PDB entry 8QWE | electron microscopy, 3.14 A resolution | chains A and N of the 4 polymer chains in the assembly

Chain A:
Molecule: ReChb
From: synthetic construct
Amino-acid sequence (1261 residues; numbered 1 to 1261; the number before each row is that of its first residue):
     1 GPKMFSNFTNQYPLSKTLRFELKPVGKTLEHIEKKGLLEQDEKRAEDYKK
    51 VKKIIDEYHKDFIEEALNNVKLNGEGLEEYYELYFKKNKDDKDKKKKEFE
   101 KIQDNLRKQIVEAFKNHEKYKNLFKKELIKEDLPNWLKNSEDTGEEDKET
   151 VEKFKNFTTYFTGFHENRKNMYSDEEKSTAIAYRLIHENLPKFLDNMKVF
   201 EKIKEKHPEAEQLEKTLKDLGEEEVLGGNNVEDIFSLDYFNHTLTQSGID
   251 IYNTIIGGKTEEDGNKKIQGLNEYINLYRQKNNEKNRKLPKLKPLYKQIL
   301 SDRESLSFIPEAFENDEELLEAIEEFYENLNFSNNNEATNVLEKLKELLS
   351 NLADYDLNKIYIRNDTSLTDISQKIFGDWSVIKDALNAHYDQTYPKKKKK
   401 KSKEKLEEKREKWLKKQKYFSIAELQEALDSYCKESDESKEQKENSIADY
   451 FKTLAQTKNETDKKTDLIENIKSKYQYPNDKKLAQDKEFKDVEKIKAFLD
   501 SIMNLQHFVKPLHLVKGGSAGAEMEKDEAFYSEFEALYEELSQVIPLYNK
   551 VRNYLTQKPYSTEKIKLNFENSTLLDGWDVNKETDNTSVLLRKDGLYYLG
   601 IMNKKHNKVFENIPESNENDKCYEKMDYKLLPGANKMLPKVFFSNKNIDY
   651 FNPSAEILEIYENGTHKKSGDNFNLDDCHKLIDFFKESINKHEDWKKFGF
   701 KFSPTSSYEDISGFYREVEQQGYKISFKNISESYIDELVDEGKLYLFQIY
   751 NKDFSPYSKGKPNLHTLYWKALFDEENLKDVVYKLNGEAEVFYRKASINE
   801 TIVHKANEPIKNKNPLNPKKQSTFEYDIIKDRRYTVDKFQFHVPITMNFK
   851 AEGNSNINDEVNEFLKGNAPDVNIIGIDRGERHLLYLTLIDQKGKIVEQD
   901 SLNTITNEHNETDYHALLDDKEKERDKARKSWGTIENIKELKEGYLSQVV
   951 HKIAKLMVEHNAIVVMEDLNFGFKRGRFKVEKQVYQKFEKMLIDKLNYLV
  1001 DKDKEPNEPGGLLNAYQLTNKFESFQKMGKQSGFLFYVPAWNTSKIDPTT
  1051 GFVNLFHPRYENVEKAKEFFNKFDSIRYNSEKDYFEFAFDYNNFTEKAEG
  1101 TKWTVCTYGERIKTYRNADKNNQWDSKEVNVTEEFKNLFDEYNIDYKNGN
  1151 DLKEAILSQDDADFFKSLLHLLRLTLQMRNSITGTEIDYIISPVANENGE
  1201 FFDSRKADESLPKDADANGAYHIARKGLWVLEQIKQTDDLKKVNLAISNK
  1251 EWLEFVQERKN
Not modelled in the structure: 217-229, 259-267, 303-312, 393-411, 465-489
Bound ions: Mg2+ site 1: Thr573 (shared with DA-4(N) of chain N); Mg2+ site 2: Lys761 (shared with 1 residue of chain C); Mg2+ site 3 near Asp878 (its only coordinating residue here)
What the authors report for this chain:
  - catalytic residues: Asp878, Glu967, Asp1216
  - binding site for non target DNA (chain N): Lys125, Phe971, Trp1041

Chain N:
Molecule: non target DNA
From: synthetic construct
Sequence (39 nucleotides; each row starts with the number of its first residue; numbers below 1 keep their minus sign (DC-11 is residue -11)):
   -11 CTAGCATATTTATCCTAAGGCGTTACCCCAATGGGAGGG
Not modelled in the structure: 14-27
Bound ions: Mg2+: DA-4 (shared with Thr573(A) of chain A)

Interface between chain A and chain N:
Residue-residue contacts (53):
  Lys125(A) - DT-2(N)  phosphate contact
  Lys125(A) - DT-1(N)  salt bridge to the phosphate
  Lys126(A) - DT-3(N)  sugar contact
  Lys126(A) - DT-2(N)  hydrogen bond to the phosphate
  Asn156(A) - DA-4(N)  phosphate contact
  Asn156(A) - DT-3(N)  phosphate contact
  Thr158(A) - DT-3(N)  hydrogen bond to the phosphate
  Thr159(A) - DA-4(N)  sugar contact
  Thr159(A) - DT-3(N)  hydrogen bond to the phosphate
  Thr159(A) - DT-2(N)  base contact
  Asp585(A) - DA-4(N)  base contact
  Lys604(A) - DA-4(N)  salt bridge to the phosphate
  Asn607(A) - DT-5(N)  phosphate contact
  Lys608(A) - DT-5(N)  phosphate contact
  Asn635(A) - DT1(N)  hydrogen bond to the phosphate
  Asn635(A) - DC2(N)  base contact
  Lys636(A) - DA0(N)  base contact
  Lys636(A) - DT1(N)  sugar contact
  Pro639(A) - DT1(N)  phosphate contact
  Lys640(A) - DT-1(N)  hydrogen bond to the base
  Lys640(A) - DA0(N)  sugar contact
  Tyr661(A) - DT1(N)  hydrogen bond to the phosphate
  His666(A) - DC3(N)  phosphate contact
  Lys667(A) - DC2(N)  salt bridge to the phosphate
  Lys667(A) - DC3(N)  phosphate contact
  Lys668(A) - DC3(N)  hydrogen bond to the phosphate
  Lys668(A) - DT4(N)  salt bridge to the phosphate
  Ser669(A) - DC3(N)  hydrogen bond to the phosphate
  Asp710(A) - DC3(N)  sugar contact
  Ser712(A) - DC2(N)  base contact
  Ser712(A) - DC3(N)  sugar contact
  Tyr715(A) - DC2(N)  sugar contact
  Arg716(A) - DC2(N)  hydrogen bond to the base
  Arg716(A) - DC3(N)  base contact
  Asn856(A) - DA6(N)  phosphate contact
  Asn856(A) - DG7(N)  hydrogen bond to the phosphate
  Phe971(A) - DG10(N)  hydrogen bond to the base
  Phe973(A) - DA13(N)  base contact
  Lys974(A) - DA13(N)  base contact
  Arg975(A) - DA13(N)  hydrogen bond to the base
  Lys1030(A) - DG10(N)  base contact
  Pro1039(A) - DG10(N)  base contact
  Ala1040(A) - DA13(N)  sugar contact
  Trp1041(A) - DG10(N)  base contact
  Trp1041(A) - DT11(N)  phosphate contact
  Trp1041(A) - DT12(N)  phosphate contact
  Trp1041(A) - DA13(N)  hydrogen bond to the base
  Asn1042(A) - DA13(N)  sugar contact
  Lys1045(A) - DA13(N)  hydrogen bond to the phosphate
  Ala1246(A) - DG10(N)  base contact
  Ser1248(A) - DG10(N)  phosphate contact
  Asn1249(A) - DT11(N)  phosphate contact
  Asn1249(A) - DT12(N)  sugar contact
Also at the interface, not in a pair above, chain A (45 interface residues in all): Lys155, Phe157, Thr162, Thr573, Met637, Ile711, Glu719, Asp859, Gly972
Also at the interface, not in a pair above, chain N (18 interface residues in all): DA-6, DC9

Overview:
45 residues of chain A face 18 of chain N across their interface; the contacts include 14 hydrogen bonds and 4
salt bridges. Polar pairs include Lys640(A)-DT-1(N), Arg716(A)-DC2(N) and Phe971(A)-DG10(N). From the paper:
catalytic residues Asp878(A), Glu967(A) and Asp1216(A); a binding site for non target DNA (chain N) at
Lys125(A), Phe971(A) and Trp1041(A).
Here chain A is ReChb and chain N is non target DNA, both from synthetic construct. Entry 8QWE (Ternary
complex of ReChb - crRNA - target dsDNA) was determined by electron microscopy together with 8QWD and 8QWF
from the same study.
